Entry 9UDI (electron microscopy, 3.01 A resolution); this record covers chains A and C of the 4 polymer chains in the assembly.

# Chain A
Name: Transposase
Organism: Rothia dentocariosa
UniProt: A0A7D4LAR1 (A0A7D4LAR1_9MICC); numbering as in UniProt (aligned over 1-540)
Sequence (540 residues; numbered 1 to 540; the number before each row is that of its first residue):
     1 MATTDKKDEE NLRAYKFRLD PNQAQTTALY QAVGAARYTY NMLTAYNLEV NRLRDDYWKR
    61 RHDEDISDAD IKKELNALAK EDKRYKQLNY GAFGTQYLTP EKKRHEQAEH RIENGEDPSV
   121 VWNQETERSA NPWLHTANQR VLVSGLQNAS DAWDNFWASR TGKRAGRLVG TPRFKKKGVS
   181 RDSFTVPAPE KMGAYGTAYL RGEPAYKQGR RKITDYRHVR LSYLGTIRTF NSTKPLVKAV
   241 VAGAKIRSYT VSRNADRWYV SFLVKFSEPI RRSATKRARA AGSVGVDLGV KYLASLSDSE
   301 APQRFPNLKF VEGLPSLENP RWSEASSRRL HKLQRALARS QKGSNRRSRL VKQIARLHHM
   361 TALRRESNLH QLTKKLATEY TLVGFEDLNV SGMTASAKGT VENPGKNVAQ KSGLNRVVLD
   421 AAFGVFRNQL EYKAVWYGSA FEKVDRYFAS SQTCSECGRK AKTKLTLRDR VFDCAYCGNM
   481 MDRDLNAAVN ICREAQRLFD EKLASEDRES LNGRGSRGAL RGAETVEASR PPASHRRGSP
Not modelled in the structure: 1-10, 268-540
From the paper describing this entry:
  - mutagenesis - R140A, P189A, E190A, K191A/R220A: abolished catalytic activity
  - mutagenesis - K102A, P187A, R201A/R211A, R220A: decreased catalytic activity
  - mutagenesis - K191A, R201A, R211A: unchanged catalytic activity
  - catalytic residues: Asp287, Glu386, Asp484 (proposed by the authors, not directly observed)

# Chain C
Molecule: 40-nt DNA strand
Sequence (40 nucleotides; numbered -11 to 28; the number before each row is that of its first residue; numbers below 1 keep their minus sign (DG-11 is residue -11)):
   -11 GGCAGTGTTT TCACTTTCAC CTGAACCGGT TTCTCACAGC
Not modelled in the structure: -11 to 6

# Interface between chain A and chain C
Pairs across the interface (27):
  Leu12(A) - DG16(C)  sugar contact
  Arg13(A) - DG16(C)  base contact
  Ala14(A) - DG16(C)  base contact
  Tyr90(A) - DG17(C)  base contact
  Arg140(A) - DT18(C)  hydrogen bond to the base
  Arg140(A) - DT19(C)  hydrogen bond to the base
  Val143(A) - DG17(C)  base contact
  Arg164(A) - DA13(C)  hydrogen bond to the base
  Ala165(A) - DA13(C)  sugar contact
  Arg167(A) - DG11(C)  base contact
  Gly178(A) - DA7(C)  phosphate contact
  Pro187(A) - DG17(C)  base contact
  Pro187(A) - DT18(C)  base contact
  Ala188(A) - DG17(C)  sugar contact
  Ala188(A) - DT18(C)  base contact
  Pro189(A) - DT18(C)  base contact
  Pro189(A) - DT19(C)  base contact
  Arg201(A) - DA24(C)  hydrogen bond to the base
  Arg201(A) - DC25(C)  hydrogen bond to the base
  Tyr206(A) - DA26(C)  phosphate contact
  Tyr206(A) - DG27(C)  phosphate contact
  Arg211(A) - DG27(C)  salt bridge to the phosphate
  Arg247(A) - DG17(C)  salt bridge to the phosphate
  Arg247(A) - DT18(C)  salt bridge to the phosphate
  Ala255(A) - DC8(C)  phosphate contact
  Leu263(A) - DG16(C)  base contact
  Leu263(A) - DG17(C)  phosphate contact
Also at the interface, not in a pair above, chain A (25 interface residues in all): Gln147, Lys163, Gly166, Ser248, Arg253, Arg257
Also at the interface, not in a pair above, chain C (14 interface residues in all): DA12, DC14

# In short
Chain A and chain C form an interface of 25 and 14 residues respectively, with 5 hydrogen bonds and 3 salt
bridges. Polar contacts include Arg140(A)-DT18(C), Arg140(A)-DT19(C) and Arg164(A)-DA13(C). From the paper:
catalytic residues Asp287(A), Glu386(A) and Asp484(A); R140A, P189A and E190A of chain A, among others,
abolish catalytic activity; 11 substitutions were tested in all.
Chain A is Transposase (Rothia dentocariosa) and chain C is a 40-nt DNA strand; the structure, Cryo-EM
structure of the RdCas12n-sgRNA-DNA ternary complex, Conformation 2, was determined by electron microscopy
(same publication as 9J09).
